Entry 2IGA (X-ray diffraction, 1.95 A resolution); this record covers chains A and D of the 4 polymer chains in the assembly.

# Chain A (and D)
Name: Homoprotocatechuate 2,3-dioxygenase
Organism: Brevibacterium fuscum
Notes: EC 1.13.11.15; chain D of this document is another copy of the same molecule, construct and numbering; everything in this record applies to it too
UniProtKB: Q45135 (Q45135_9MICO); residue numbers follow UniProt; this construct covers 1-365
Chain sequence (365 residues; each row starts with the number of its first residue):
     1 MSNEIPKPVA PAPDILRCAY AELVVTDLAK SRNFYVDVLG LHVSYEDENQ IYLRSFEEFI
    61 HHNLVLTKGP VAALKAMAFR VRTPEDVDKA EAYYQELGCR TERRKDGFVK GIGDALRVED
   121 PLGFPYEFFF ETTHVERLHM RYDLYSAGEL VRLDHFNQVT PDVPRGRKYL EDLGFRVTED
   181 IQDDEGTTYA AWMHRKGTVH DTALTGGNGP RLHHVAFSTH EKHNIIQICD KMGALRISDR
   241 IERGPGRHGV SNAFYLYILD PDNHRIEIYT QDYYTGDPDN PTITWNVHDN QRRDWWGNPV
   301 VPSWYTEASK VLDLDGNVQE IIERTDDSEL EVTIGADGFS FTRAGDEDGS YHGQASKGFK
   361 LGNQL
Disordered / not traced: 1-3, 363-365
Metal / ion sites: Fe2+: H155, H214, E267
Small-molecule neighbours: XXP (2-keto,5-nitro,6-hydroxy-3,5-hexadienoic acid): H155, N157, W192, H200, H214, R243, H248, G249, V250, S251, Y257, E267, Y269, R292, R293, W304
What the authors report for this chain:
  - binding site for the ligand XX2: Y257
  - binding site for XXP: R243, H248, R293
  - binding site for oxygen molecule: N157, H200
  - binding site for the ligand XX3: N157, H200
  - catalytic residues: H200 (proposed by the authors, not directly observed)

# Chain A / chain D interface
Contacting residue pairs (22):
  M140(A) - A234(D)
  Y142(A) - Q227(D)  hydrogen bond (backbone-side chain)
  Y142(A) - D230(D)
  Y142(A) - K231(D)
  Y142(A) - A234(D)
  D143(A) - K231(D)
  D143(A) - A234(D)
  D143(A) - L235(D)
  Y145(A) - A147(D)
  Y145(A) - Q227(D)
  A147(A) - Y145(D)  hydrophobic
  A147(A) - A147(D)
  H223(A) - H223(D)
  Q227(A) - Y142(D)  hydrogen bond (side chain-backbone)
  Q227(A) - Y145(D)
  D230(A) - Y142(D)
  K231(A) - Y142(D)
  K231(A) - D143(D)
  A234(A) - M140(D)
  A234(A) - Y142(D)
  A234(A) - D143(D)
  L235(A) - D143(D)
Interface residues without a listed pair, chain A (14 interface residues in all): R141, S146, E221
Interface residues without a listed pair, chain D (14 interface residues in all): R141, S146, E221

# Summary
The chain A/chain D interface involves 14 residues from each chain, with 2 hydrogen bonds. Its one
hydrogen-bonded contact is Y142(A)-Q227(D). Ligands of chain A: compound XXP. The Fe2+ site is built by
H155(A), H214(A) and E267(A). The paper reports the catalytic residue H200(A); a binding site for XXP at
R243(A), H248(A) and R293(A).
Chain A and chain D are both Homoprotocatechuate 2,3-dioxygenase (Brevibacterium fuscum); the structure,
Structure of Homoprotocatechuate 2,3-Dioxygenase from B. fuscum in complex with reactive intermediates formed
via in crystallo ..., was determined by X-ray diffraction together with 2IG9 from the same study.
